PDB entry 4OGQ | X-ray diffraction, 2.50 A resolution | chains A and G of the 8 polymer chains in the assembly

== Chain A ==
Name: Cytochrome b6
Source organism: Nostoc sp
UniProt: P0A384 (CYB6_NOSS1); residue numbers follow UniProt; this construct covers 1-215
Chain sequence (215 residues; each row starts with the number of its first residue):
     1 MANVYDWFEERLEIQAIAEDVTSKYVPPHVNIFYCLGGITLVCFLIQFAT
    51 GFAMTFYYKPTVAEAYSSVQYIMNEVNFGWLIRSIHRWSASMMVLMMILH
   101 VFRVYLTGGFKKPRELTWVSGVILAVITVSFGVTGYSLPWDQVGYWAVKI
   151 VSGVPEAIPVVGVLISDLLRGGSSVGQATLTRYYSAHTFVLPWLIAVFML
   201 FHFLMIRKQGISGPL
Not modelled in the structure: 1
UniProt features mapped onto this chain:
  - binding site (heme c): C35
  - binding site (heme b): H86, H100, H187, H202
Covalently attached groups: heme c (HEC) linked to C35
Ion coordination: heme c Fe site 1: H86, H187; heme c Fe site 2: H100, H202
Ligand contacts:
  - 2WM ((1S,8E)-1-{[(2S)-3-hydroxy-2-{[(1S)-1-hydroxyoctadecyl]oxy}propyl]oxy}octadec-8-en-1-ol): L41, F44, L45, I46, F48, A49, T50, F52, I85, V190, W193, L194, A196, V197, M199, F203
  - 3WM ((1S,8E,1'R,8'Z)-1,1'-{[(2S)-3-hydroxypropane-1,2-diyl]bis(oxy)}bisoctadec-8-en-1-ol): I39, C43, M92, M96
  - phosphatidic acid (7PH; (1R)-2-(dodecanoyloxy)-1-[(phosphonooxy)methyl]ethyl tetradecanoate), molecule 1: A2, N3, V4, W7, F8, L116, V119
  - phosphatidic acid (7PH), molecule 2: F78, W80, L81
  - Octadecane (8K6), molecule 1: F8, L12, I17, L116, V119, S120, I123, F201, L204, M205, K208
  - Octadecane (8K6), molecule 2: I123, V197, F198, L200, F201, L204
  - Octadecane (8K6), molecule 3: V126, I127, S130, T134, L169, R182, Y183, A186, L191, L194
  - beta-carotene (BCR): I32, F33, L36, I39, M96, L99
  - chlorophyll a (CLA): I98, V101, F102, Y105, W118, A125, V126, V129
  - heme c (HEC), molecule 1: V30, N31, Y34, G38, L41, V42, F203, I206, R207, G210, I211
  - heme c (HEC), molecule 2: Y34, L36, G37, G38, T40, L41, M93, M97, H100, V101, R103, V104, G109, F110, R114, T117, W118, G121, V122, L124, A125, T128, M199, H202, F203, I206, G210, I211, S212
  - heme c (HEC), molecule 3: F44, Q47, F48, G51, F52, M54, T55, Y58, V69, R83, H86, R87, A90, M93, T128, F131, G132, G135, Y136, L138, P139, Y184, H187, T188, F189, P192

== Chain G ==
Name: Cytochrome b6-f complex subunit 5
Source organism: Nostoc sp
UniProt: P58246 (PETG_NOSS1); residue numbers follow UniProt; this construct covers 1-37
Chain sequence (37 residues; numbered 1 to 37; the number before each row is that of its first residue):
     1 MVEPLLSGIVLGLIVVTLAGLFYAAYKQYKRPNELGG
Ligand contacts:
  - 2WA ((1S,8E)-1-{[(2S)-1-hydroxy-3-{[(1S)-1-hydroxypentadecyl]oxy}propan-2-yl]oxy}heptadec-8-en-1-ol): V2, S7, V10, L11, I14, V15
  - 3WM ((1S,8E,1'R,8'Z)-1,1'-{[(2S)-3-hydroxypropane-1,2-diyl]bis(oxy)}bisoctadec-8-en-1-ol): L5, I9, L13
  - phosphatidic acid (7PH; (1R)-2-(dodecanoyloxy)-1-[(phosphonooxy)methyl]ethyl tetradecanoate): V15, L18, A19, F22
  - beta-carotene (BCR): L13, V16, T17, A19, G20, Y23, Y26

== How chain A and chain G interact ==
Pairs across the interface - 24 pairs, chain A then chain G:
  H29(A) with Q28(G)
  N31(A) with A24(G)
  F33(A) with G20(G); L21(G), hydrophobic
  W88(A) with L6(G), hydrophobic
  S91(A) with L6(G)
  M92(A) with L6(G), hydrophobic
  L95(A) with L13(G), hydrophobic
  L99(A) with L13(G); I14(G), hydrophobic; T17(G)
  F102(A) with I14(G), hydrophobic; L18(G), hydrophobic; L21(G)
  R103(A) with L21(G)
  L106(A) with L18(G), hydrophobic; L21(G), hydrophobic; F22(G), hydrophobic
  P214(A) with Q28(G); E34(G); L35(G); G36(G); G37(G)
  L215(A) with Q28(G), hydrogen bond (backbone-side chain)
Also at the interface, not in a pair above, chain A (15 interface residues in all): L36, M96
Also at the interface, not in a pair above, chain G (19 interface residues in all): L5, I9, V10, A25, N33

== In short ==
15 residues of chain A face 19 of chain G across their interface; the contacts include 1 hydrogen bond. Its
one hydrogen-bonded contact is L215(A)-Q28(G). Compound 3WM, compound 2WA and beta-carotene are bound between
chain A and chain G.
Chain A is Cytochrome b6 and chain G is Cytochrome b6-f complex subunit 5, both from Nostoc sp; the structure,
Internal Lipid Architecture of the Hetero-Oligomeric Cytochrome b6f Complex, was determined by X-ray
diffraction.
